PDB entry 6R1N | X-ray diffraction, 2.03 A resolution | chain A

# Chain A
Molecule: Serine--tRNA ligase
Organism: Staphylococcus aureus
Notes: EC 6.1.1.11
UniProt: X5DWM7 (X5DWM7_STAAU); residue numbers follow UniProt; this construct covers 1-428
Amino-acid sequence (449 residues; numbered 1 to 449; the number before each row is that of its first residue):
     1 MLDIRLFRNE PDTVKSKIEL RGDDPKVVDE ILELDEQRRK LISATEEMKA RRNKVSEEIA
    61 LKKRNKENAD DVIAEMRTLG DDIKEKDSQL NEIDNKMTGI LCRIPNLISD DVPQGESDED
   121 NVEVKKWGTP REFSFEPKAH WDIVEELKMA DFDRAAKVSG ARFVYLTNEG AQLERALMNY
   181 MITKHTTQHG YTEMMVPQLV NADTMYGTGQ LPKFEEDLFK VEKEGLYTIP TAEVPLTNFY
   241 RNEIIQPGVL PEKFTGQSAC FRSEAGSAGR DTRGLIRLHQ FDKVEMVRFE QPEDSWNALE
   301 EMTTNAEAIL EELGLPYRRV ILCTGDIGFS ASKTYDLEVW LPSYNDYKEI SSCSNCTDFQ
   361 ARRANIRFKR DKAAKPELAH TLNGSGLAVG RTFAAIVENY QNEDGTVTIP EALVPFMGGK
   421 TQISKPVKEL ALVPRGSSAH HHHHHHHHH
Disordered / not traced: 67-68, 266-270, 428-449
Sequence notes: expression tag (429-449)
Bound ions: Mg2+: Glu349 (together with 5'-O-(N-(L-seryl)-sulfamoyl)adenosine)
Residues lining bound ligands: 5'-O-(N-(L-seryl)-sulfamoyl)adenosine (SSA): Thr231, Glu233, Arg262, Glu264, Leu275, Ile276, Arg277, Leu278, Phe281, Lys283, Glu285, Glu349, Ile350, Ser351, Ser352, Asn383, Gly384, Ser385, Ala388, Arg391
From the paper describing this entry:
  - binding site for 5'-O-(N-(L-seryl)-sulfamoyl)adenosine: Leu278, Phe281
  - Mg2+ coordination: Glu349
  - specificity-determining residues: Gly390

# In short
Ligands of chain A: 5'-O-(N-(L-seryl)-sulfamoyl)adenosine. The paper reports a binding site for
5'-O-(N-(L-seryl)-sulfamoyl)adenosine at Leu278 and Phe281; Mg2+ coordination by Glu349.
Chain A is Serine--tRNA ligase (Staphylococcus aureus); the structure, Crystal structure of S. aureus
seryl-tRNA synthetase complexed to seryl sulfamoyl adenosine, was determined by X-ray diffraction, deposited
together with 6R1M and 6R1O.
